Entry 4IQK (X-ray diffraction, 1.97 A resolution); this record covers chain A.

== Chain A ==
Molecule: Kelch-like ECH-associated protein 1
Source organism: Homo sapiens
Notes: fragment: kelch domain residues 321-609
UniProt: Q14145 (KEAP1_HUMAN); residue numbers follow UniProt; this construct covers 321-609
Amino-acid sequence (299 residues; numbered 311 to 609; the number before each row is that of its first residue):
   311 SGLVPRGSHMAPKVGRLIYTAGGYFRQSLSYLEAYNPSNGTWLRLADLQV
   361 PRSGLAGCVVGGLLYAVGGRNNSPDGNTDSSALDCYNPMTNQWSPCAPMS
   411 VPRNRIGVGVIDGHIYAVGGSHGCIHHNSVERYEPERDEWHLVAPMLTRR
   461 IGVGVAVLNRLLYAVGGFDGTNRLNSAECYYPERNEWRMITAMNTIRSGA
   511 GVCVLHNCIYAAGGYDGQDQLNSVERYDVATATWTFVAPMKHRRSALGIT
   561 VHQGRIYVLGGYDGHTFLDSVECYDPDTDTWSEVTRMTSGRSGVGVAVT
Not modelled in the structure: 311-324
Construct notes: expression tag (311-320); conflict Asn349 (Asp in Q14145); engineered mutation Ala540 (Glu in Q14145), Ala542 (Glu in Q14145)
Curated features (UniProtKB/Swiss-Prot):
  - site: Cys434 (Sensor for electrophilic agents)
  - modified residue: Cys434 (S-cGMP-cysteine)
  - natural variant: Gly333 (G333C: In a NSCLC cell line), Asn349 (D349N: this construct carries the variant), Gly350 (G350S: In a NSCLC cell line), Gly364 (G364C: In a lung adenocarcinoma cell line), Gly430 (G430C: In a lung adenocarcinoma patient), Ala522 (A522V: In a breast cancer sample)
  - mutagenesis: Tyr334 (Y334A: Loss of interaction with NFE2L2/NRF2. Strongly reduces repression of NFE2L2/NRF2-dependent gene expression. Loss of interaction with PGAM5), Arg380 (R380A: Loss of interaction with NFE2L2/NRF2. Abolishes repression of NFE2L2/NRF2-dependent gene expression. Impaired interaction with SQSTM1/p62), Asn382 (N382A: Loss of interaction with NFE2L2/NRF2. Strongly reduces repression of NFE2L2/NRF2-dependent gene expression. Impaired interaction with SQSTM1/p62), Arg415 (R415A: Loss of interaction with NFE2L2/NRF2. Abolishes repression of NFE2L2/NRF2-dependent gene expression. Loss of interaction with PGAM5. Does not affect interaction with SQSTM1/p62), His436 (H436A: Loss of interaction with NFE2L2/NRF2. Abolishes repression of NFE2L2/NRF2-dependent gene expression. Does not affect interaction with SQSTM1/p62), Phe478 (F478A: Abolishes repression of NFE2L2/NRF2-dependent gene expression), Arg483 (R483A: Loss of interaction with NFE2L2/NRF2. Abolishes repression of NFE2L2/NRF2-dependent gene expression. Loss of interaction with PGAM5. Does not affect interaction with SQSTM1/p62), Tyr525 (Y525A: Loss of interaction with NFE2L2/NRF2. Strongly reduces repression of NFE2L2/NRF2-dependent gene expression. Abolishes interaction with SQSTM1/p62), Tyr572 (Y572A: Loss of interaction with NFE2L2/NRF2. Strongly reduces repression of NFE2L2/NRF2-dependent gene expression. Loss of interaction with PGAM5. Abolishes interaction with SQSTM1/p62)
Cystine bridges: Cys434 forms a disulfide with the same residue of a neighbouring copy of this chain
Ligand contacts: IQK (N,N'-naphthalene-1,4-diylbis(4-methoxybenzenesulfonamide)): Tyr334, Ser363, Gly364, Arg415, Gly462, Arg483, Ser508, Gly509, Tyr525, Gln530, Ser555, Ala556, Tyr572, Phe577, Ser602, Gly603

== Summary ==
Bound to chain A: compound IQK. UniProt lists 9 mutagenesis sites.
Chain A is Kelch-like ECH-associated protein 1 (Homo sapiens); the structure, Crystal structure of cpd 16
bound to Keap1 Kelch domain, was determined by X-ray diffraction, deposited together with 4IN4.
